8Q6I - chains A and D of the 6 polymer chains in the assembly; structure by X-ray diffraction, 1.60 A resolution.

Chain A:
Name: Cholera enterotoxin subunit A
From: Vibrio cholerae O1
Reference sequence: P01555 (CHTA_VIBCH); residues 1-240 here correspond to UniProt positions 19-258 (UniProt number = residue number + 18)
Amino-acid sequence (240 residues; numbered 1 to 240; the number before each row is that of its first residue):
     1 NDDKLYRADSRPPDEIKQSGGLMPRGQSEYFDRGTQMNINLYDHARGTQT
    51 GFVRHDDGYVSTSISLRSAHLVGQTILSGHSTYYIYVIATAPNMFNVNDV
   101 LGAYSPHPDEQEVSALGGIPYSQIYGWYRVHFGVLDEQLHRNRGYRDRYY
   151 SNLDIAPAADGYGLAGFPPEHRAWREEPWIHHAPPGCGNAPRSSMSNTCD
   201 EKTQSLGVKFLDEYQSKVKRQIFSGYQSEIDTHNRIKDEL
Not modelled in the structure: 191-194, 232-240
Sequence notes: engineered mutation Glu229 (Asp247 in P01555)
Modified residues: His131 (4-methyl-histidine; HIC)
Disulfides: Cys187-Cys199
Metal / ion sites: Na+ site 1: Asn1, Thr90, Tyr150, Leu153; Na+ site 2: Trp174, Cys187
Swiss-Prot annotation at these positions:
  - active site: Glu112
  - binding site (NAD(+)): Arg7 to Ser10, Met23 to Arg25

Chain D:
Name: Cholera enterotoxin subunit B
From: Vibrio cholerae O1
Reference sequence: P01556 (CHTB_VIBCH); residues 1-103 here correspond to UniProt positions 22-124 (UniProt number = residue number + 21)
Amino-acid sequence (103 residues; each row starts with the number of its first residue):
     1 TPQNITDLCAEYHNTQIHTLNDKIFSYTESLAGKREMAIITFKNGATFQV
    51 EVPGSQHIDSQKKAIERMKDTLRIAYLTEAKVEKLCVWNNKTPHAIAAIS
   101 MAN
Sequence notes: engineered mutation His18 (Tyr39 in P01556), Thr47 (Ile68 in P01556)
Disulfides: Cys9-Cys86

How chain A and chain D interact:
Pairs across the interface (7; chain A residue first):
  Phe223(A) with Thr78(D)
  Tyr226(A) with Ile74(D), hydrophobic; Leu77(D), hydrogen bond (side chain-backbone); Thr78(D)
  Ser228(A) with Arg73(D)
  Ile230(A) with Arg67(D); Asp70(D)
Other interface residues (no listed pair), chain A (5 interface residues in all): Gln227

Overview:
Chain A and chain D form an interface of 5 and 6 residues respectively; the contacts include 1 hydrogen bond.
Its one hydrogen-bonded contact is Tyr226(A)-Leu77(D). UniProt lists active-site residue Glu112(A) and 7
NAD+-binding residues on chain A.
Here chain A is Cholera enterotoxin subunit A and chain D is Cholera enterotoxin subunit B, both from Vibrio
cholerae O1. Entry 8Q6I (Cholera holotoxin variant (chimera with E. coli heat-labile enterotoxin, 1 C-terminal
substitution)) was determined by X-ray diffraction.
